8YB7 - chains A and E of the 8 polymer chains in the assembly; structure by electron microscopy, 4.60 A resolution (low resolution: residue-level contacts below are approximate; hydrogen-bond / salt-bridge calls are withheld).

Chain A (and E):
Molecule: Papain-like protease nsp3
Organism: Severe acute respiratory syndrome coronavirus 2
Notes: EC 3.4.19.12; chain E of this document is another copy of the same molecule, construct and numbering; everything in this record applies to it too
UniProt: P0DTD1 (R1AB_SARS2); residues 1-1945 here correspond to UniProt positions 819-2763 (UniProt number = residue number + 818)
Chain sequence (1945 residues; row label = number of the first residue in the row):
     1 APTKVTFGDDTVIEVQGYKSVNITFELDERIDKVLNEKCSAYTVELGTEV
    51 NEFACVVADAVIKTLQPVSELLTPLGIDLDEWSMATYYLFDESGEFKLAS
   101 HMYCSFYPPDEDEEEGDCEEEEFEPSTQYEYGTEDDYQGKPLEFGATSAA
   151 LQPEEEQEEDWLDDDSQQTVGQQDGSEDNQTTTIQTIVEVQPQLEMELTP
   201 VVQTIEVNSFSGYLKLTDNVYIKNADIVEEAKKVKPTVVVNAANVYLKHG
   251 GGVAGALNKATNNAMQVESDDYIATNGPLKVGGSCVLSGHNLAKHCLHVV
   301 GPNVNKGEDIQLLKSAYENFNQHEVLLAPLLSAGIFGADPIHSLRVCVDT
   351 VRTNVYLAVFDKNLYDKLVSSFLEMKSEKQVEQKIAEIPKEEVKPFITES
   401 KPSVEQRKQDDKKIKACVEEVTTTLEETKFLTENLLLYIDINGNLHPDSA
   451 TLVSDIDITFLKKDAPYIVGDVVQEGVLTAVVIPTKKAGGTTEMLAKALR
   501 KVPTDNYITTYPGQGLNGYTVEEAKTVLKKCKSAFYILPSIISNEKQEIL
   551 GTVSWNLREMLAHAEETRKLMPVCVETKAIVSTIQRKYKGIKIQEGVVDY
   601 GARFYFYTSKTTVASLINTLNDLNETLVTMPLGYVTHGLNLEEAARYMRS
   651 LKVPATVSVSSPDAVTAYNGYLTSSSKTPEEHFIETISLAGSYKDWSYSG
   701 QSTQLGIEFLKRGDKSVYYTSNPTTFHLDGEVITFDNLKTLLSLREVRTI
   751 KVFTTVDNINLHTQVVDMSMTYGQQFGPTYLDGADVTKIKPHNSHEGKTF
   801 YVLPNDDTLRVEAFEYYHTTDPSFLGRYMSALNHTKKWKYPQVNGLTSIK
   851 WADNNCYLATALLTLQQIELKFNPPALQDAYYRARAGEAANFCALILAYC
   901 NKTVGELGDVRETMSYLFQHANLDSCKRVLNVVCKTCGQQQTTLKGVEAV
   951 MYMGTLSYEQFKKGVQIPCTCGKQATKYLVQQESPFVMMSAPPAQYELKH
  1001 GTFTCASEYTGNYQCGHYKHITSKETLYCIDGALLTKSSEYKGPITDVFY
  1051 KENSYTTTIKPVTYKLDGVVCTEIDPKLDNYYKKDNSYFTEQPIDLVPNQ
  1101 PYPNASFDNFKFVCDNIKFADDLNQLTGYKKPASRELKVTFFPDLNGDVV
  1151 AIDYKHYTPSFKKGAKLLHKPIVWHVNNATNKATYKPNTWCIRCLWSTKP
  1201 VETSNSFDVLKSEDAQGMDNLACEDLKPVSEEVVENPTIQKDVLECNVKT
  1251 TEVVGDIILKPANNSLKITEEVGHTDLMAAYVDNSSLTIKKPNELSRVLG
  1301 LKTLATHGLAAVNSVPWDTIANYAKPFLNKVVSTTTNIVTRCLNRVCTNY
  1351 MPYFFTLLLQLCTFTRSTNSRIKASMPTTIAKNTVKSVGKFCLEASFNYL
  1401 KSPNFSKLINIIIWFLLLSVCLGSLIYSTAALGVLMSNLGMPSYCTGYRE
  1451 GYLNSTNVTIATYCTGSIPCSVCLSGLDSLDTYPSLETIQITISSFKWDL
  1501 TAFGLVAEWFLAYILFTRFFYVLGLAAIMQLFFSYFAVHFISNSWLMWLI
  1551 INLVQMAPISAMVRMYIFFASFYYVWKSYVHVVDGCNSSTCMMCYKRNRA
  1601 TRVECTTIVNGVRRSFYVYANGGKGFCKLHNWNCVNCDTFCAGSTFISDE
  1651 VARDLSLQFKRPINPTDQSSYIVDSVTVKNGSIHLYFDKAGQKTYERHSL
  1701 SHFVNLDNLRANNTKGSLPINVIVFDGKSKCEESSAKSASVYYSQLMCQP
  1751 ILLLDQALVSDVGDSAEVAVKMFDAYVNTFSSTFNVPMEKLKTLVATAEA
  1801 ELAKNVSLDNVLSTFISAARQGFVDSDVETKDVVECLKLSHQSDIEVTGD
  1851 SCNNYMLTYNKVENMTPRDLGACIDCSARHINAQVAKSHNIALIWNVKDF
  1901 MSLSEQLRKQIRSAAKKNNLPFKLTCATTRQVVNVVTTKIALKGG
Disordered / not traced: 1-1410, 1764-1945
Disulfide bonds: Cys1445-Cys1473, Cys1464-Cys1470
Swiss-Prot annotation at these positions:
  - zinc finger: Cys934 to Cys971 (C4-type)
  - region: His1581 to Cys1594 (ZF1), Cys1627 to Cys1637 (ZF2)
  - active site (For PL-PRO activity): Cys856, His1017, Asp1031
  - binding site (Zn(2+)): Cys934, Cys937, Cys969, Cys971, His1581, Cys1586, Cys1591, Cys1594, Cys1627, His1630, Cys1634, Cys1637
  - site: Gly1945 (Cleavage)
Reported in the primary citation:
  - mutagenesis - V1458A/L1480A: unchanged binding to Papain-like protease nsp3 (chain A)
  - mutagenesis - V1458E/L1480E: decreased binding to Papain-like protease nsp3 (chain A)
  - mutagenesis - D1478A/Y1483A/L1486A/Q1490A, D1478E/Y1483E/L1486E/Q1490E: abolished binding to Papain-like protease nsp3 (chain A)
  - mutagenesis - R1613A/R1614A, R1613E/R1614E: abolished growth in response to viral replication capacity
  - mutagenesis - R1614Q: unchanged growth
  - mutagenesis - R1614K: abolished growth

How chain A and chain E interact:
Pairs across the interface - 12 pairs, chain A then chain E:
  Ile1608(A) - Glu1604(E)
  Ile1608(A) - Tyr1617(E)
  Arg1613(A) - Glu1604(E)
  Asp1649(A) - Arg1599(E)
  Glu1650(A) - Arg1602(E)
  Arg1653(A) - Arg1599(E)
  Lys1730(A) - Phe1640(E)
  Lys1730(A) - Ala1642(E)
  Lys1730(A) - Met1747(E)
  Cys1731(A) - Ser1717(E)
  Glu1733(A) - Ala1642(E)
  Ser1734(A) - Leu1746(E)
Other interface residues (no listed pair), chain A (16 interface residues in all): Thr1607, Asn1610, Gly1611, Ser1729, Glu1732, Lys1737, Ser1738
Other interface residues (no listed pair), chain E (15 interface residues in all): Arg1597, Arg1614, Ser1615, Tyr1619, Cys1641, Leu1718

In short:
16 residues of chain A face 15 of chain E across their interface. From the paper: D1478A/Y1483A/L1486A/Q1490A
and D1478E/Y1483E/L1486E/Q1490E of chain A abolish binding to Papain-like protease nsp3 (chain A);
R1613A/R1614A and R1613E/R1614E of chain A abolish growth in response to viral replication capacity; 8
substitutions were tested in all.
Both chains are Papain-like protease nsp3 (Severe acute respiratory syndrome coronavirus 2). Entry 8YB7
(SARS-CoV-2 DMV nsp3-4 pore complex (consensus-pore, C3 symmetry)) was determined by electron microscopy
together with 8YAX and 8YB5 from the same study.
